PDB entry 2IBK | X-ray diffraction, 2.25 A resolution | chains E and A of the 3 polymer chains in the assembly

== Chain E ==
Molecule: 17-nt DNA strand
Sequence (17 nucleotides; each row starts with the number of its first residue):
   102 TCATGAATCCTTCCCCC
Glycans and other covalent adducts: 1,2,3-trihydroxy-1,2,3,4-tetrahydrobenzo[a]pyrene (BAP) linked to DG106

== Chain A ==
Protein: DNA polymerase IV
Source organism: Sulfolobus solfataricus
Notes: EC 2.7.7.7
Reference sequence: Q97W02 (DPO42_SULSO); numbering as in UniProt (aligned over 1-352)
Sequence (352 residues; row label = number of the first residue in the row):
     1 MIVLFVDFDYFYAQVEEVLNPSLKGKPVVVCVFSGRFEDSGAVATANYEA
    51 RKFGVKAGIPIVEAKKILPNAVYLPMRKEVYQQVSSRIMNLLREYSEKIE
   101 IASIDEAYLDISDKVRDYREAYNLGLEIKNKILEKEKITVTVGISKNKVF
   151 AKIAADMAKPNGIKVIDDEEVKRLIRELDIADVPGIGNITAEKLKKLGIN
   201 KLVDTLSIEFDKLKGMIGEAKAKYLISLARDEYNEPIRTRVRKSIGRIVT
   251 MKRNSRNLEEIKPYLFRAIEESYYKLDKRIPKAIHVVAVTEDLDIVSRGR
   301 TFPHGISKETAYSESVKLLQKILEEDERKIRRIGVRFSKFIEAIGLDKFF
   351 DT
Unresolved in the structure: 342-352
Ion coordination: Ca2+ site 1: Asp7, Phe8, Asp105 (together with pyrophosphate); Ca2+ site 2: Asp105, Glu106 (shared with 1 residue of chain D)
Residues lining bound ligands:
  - BAP (1,2,3-trihydroxy-1,2,3,4-tetrahydrobenzo[a]pyrene): Lys78, Glu79, Arg247, Glu271, Tyr274, Lys275
  - pyrophosphate (POP): Asp7, Phe8, Asp9, Tyr10, Phe11, Thr45, Tyr48, Arg51, Asp105, Lys159
From the paper describing this entry:
  - binding site for the 17-nt DNA strand (chain E): Met76, Lys78, Glu79

== How chain E and chain A interact ==
Residue-residue contacts - 42 pairs, chain E then chain A:
  DT102(E) - Phe37(A)  stacking on the base
  DC103(E) - Gly41(A)  base contact
  DC103(E) - Ala42(A)  base contact
  DC103(E) - Gly58(A)  hydrogen bond to the base
  DC103(E) - Leu293(A)  phosphate contact
  DC103(E) - Arg331(A)  phosphate contact
  DA104(E) - Val32(A)  phosphate contact
  DA104(E) - Ser34(A)  phosphate contact
  DA104(E) - Gly41(A)  sugar contact
  DA104(E) - Ala42(A)  sugar contact
  DA104(E) - Arg331(A)  salt bridge to the phosphate
  DA104(E) - Arg332(A)  sugar contact
  DT105(E) - Val32(A)  phosphate contact
  DT105(E) - Ile248(A)  phosphate contact
  DT105(E) - Arg332(A)  salt bridge to the phosphate
  DG106(E) - Val32(A)  sugar contact
  DG106(E) - Met76(A)  base contact
  DG106(E) - Arg77(A)  base contact
  DG106(E) - Lys78(A)  salt bridge to the phosphate
  DG106(E) - Glu79(A)  hydrogen bond to the base
  DG106(E) - Arg247(A)  phosphate contact
  DA107(E) - Gly246(A)  phosphate contact
  DA107(E) - Arg247(A)  salt bridge to the phosphate
  DA107(E) - Ile248(A)  hydrogen bond to the phosphate
  DA107(E) - Lys275(A)  salt bridge to the phosphate
  DA107(E) - Arg336(A)  sugar contact
  DA108(E) - Arg242(A)  hydrogen bond to the phosphate
  DA108(E) - Ser244(A)  sugar contact
  DA108(E) - Ile245(A)  phosphate contact
  DA108(E) - Gly246(A)  hydrogen bond to the phosphate
  DA108(E) - Lys275(A)  salt bridge to the phosphate
  DA108(E) - Arg336(A)  salt bridge to the phosphate
  DT109(E) - Arg242(A)  salt bridge to the phosphate
  DT109(E) - Lys243(A)  hydrogen bond to the phosphate
  DT109(E) - Ser244(A)  hydrogen bond to the phosphate
  DT109(E) - Arg336(A)  base contact
  DC110(E) - Lys221(A)  phosphate contact
  DC111(E) - Ala220(A)  phosphate contact
  DC111(E) - Lys221(A)  salt bridge to the phosphate
  DT112(E) - Gly218(A)  phosphate contact
  DT112(E) - Glu219(A)  hydrogen bond to the phosphate
  DT112(E) - Ala220(A)  phosphate contact
Interface residues without a listed pair, chain A (31 interface residues in all): Tyr12, Pro60, Ile217, Val241, Thr250

== Overview ==
11 residues of chain E face 31 of chain A across their interface, with 8 hydrogen bonds, 9 salt bridges and 1
aromatic stacking contact. Polar pairs include DC103(E)-Gly58(A), DG106(E)-Glu79(A) and DA107(E)-Ile248(A).
The paper reports a binding site for the 17-nt DNA strand (chain E) at Met76(A), Lys78(A) and Glu79(A).
Here chain E is a 17-nt DNA strand and chain A is DNA polymerase IV (Sulfolobus solfataricus). Entry 2IBK
(Bypass of Major Benzopyrene-dG Adduct by Y-Family DNA Polymerase with Unique Structural Gap) was determined
by X-ray diffraction together with 2IA6 from the same study.
